Entry 6E83 (solution NMR); this record covers chains B and A.

Chain B:
Molecule: ZZ-type zinc finger-containing protein 3
Source organism: Homo sapiens
Reference sequence: Q8IYH5 (ZZZ3_HUMAN); numbering as in UniProt (aligned over 816-874)
Sequence (64 residues; each row starts with the number of its first residue):
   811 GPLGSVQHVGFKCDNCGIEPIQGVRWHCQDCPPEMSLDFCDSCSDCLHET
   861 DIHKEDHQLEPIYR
Differences from the reference sequence: expression tag (811-815)
Ion coordination: Zn2+ site 1: Cys-823, Cys-826, Cys-850, Cys-853; Zn2+ site 2: Cys-838, Cys-841, His-863, His-867
Reported in the primary citation:
  - mutagenesis - F821A, D824A: decreased catalytic activity (HAT activity of ATAC on H3)
  - mutagenesis - F821A, D824A: decreased localization to target gene promoters
  - mutagenesis - D824A, D848A: abolished binding to Histone H3 (chain A)
  - mutagenesis - F821A: decreased binding to Histone H3 (chain A)

Chain A:
Molecule: Histone H3
Sequence (12 residues; row label = number of the first residue in the row):
     1 ARTKQTARKSTG

Chain B / chain A interface:
Residue-residue contacts (15; chain B residue first):
  Val-819(B) / Lys-4(A)
  Gly-820(B) / Arg-2(A)
  Gly-820(B) / Thr-3(A)
  Gly-820(B) / Lys-4(A)
  Phe-821(B) / Ala-1(A)
  Phe-821(B) / Arg-2(A)
  Phe-821(B) / Thr-3(A)
  Lys-822(B) / Ala-1(A)
  Lys-822(B) / Thr-3(A)
  Asp-824(B) / Ala-1(A)
  Glu-829(B) / Thr-3(A)
  Ser-846(B) / Ala-1(A)
  Ser-846(B) / Arg-2(A)
  Leu-847(B) / Ala-1(A)
  Asp-848(B) / Ala-1(A)
Interface features reported in the paper:
  - residue pairs: Val-819(B)/Lys-4(A) (hydrophobic contact), Gly-820(B)/Lys-4(A) (hydrophobic contact), Lys-822(B)/Ala-1(A) (backbone contact), Asp-824(B)/Ala-1(A), Asp-848(B)/Ala-1(A)
  - interface residues, chain B: Phe-821(B)

Summary:
9 residues of chain B face 4 of chain A across their interface. The authors report hydrophobic contacts
between Val-819(B) and Lys-4(A) and Gly-820(B) and Lys-4(A); a backbone contact between Lys-822(B) and
Ala-1(A); contacts between Asp-824(B) and Ala-1(A) and Asp-848(B) and Ala-1(A). The paper reports that F821A
and D824A of chain B reduce catalytic activity (HAT activity of ATAC on H3); the interface residue Phe-821(B).
Here chain B is ZZ-type zinc finger-containing protein 3 (Homo sapiens) and chain A is Histone H3. Entry 6E83
(Solution structure of ZZZ3 ZZ domain in complex with histone H3 tail) was determined by solution NMR together
with 6E86 from the same study.
